PDB entry 5VS4 | X-ray diffraction, 1.87 A resolution | chains D and A of the 4 polymer chains in the assembly

[Chain D]
Molecule: 5-nt DNA strand
Sequence (5 nucleotides; numbered 1 to 5; the number before each row is that of its first residue):
     1 GTCGG
Bound ions: Mg2+: DC3 (shared with Lys60(A), Leu62(A), Val65(A) of chain A)

[Chain A]
Protein: DNA polymerase beta
From: Homo sapiens
Notes: EC 2.7.7.7, 4.2.99.-
UniProt: P06746 (DPOLB_HUMAN); residues 1-335 here = UniProt positions 1-335
Sequence (341 residues; row label = number of the first residue in the row):
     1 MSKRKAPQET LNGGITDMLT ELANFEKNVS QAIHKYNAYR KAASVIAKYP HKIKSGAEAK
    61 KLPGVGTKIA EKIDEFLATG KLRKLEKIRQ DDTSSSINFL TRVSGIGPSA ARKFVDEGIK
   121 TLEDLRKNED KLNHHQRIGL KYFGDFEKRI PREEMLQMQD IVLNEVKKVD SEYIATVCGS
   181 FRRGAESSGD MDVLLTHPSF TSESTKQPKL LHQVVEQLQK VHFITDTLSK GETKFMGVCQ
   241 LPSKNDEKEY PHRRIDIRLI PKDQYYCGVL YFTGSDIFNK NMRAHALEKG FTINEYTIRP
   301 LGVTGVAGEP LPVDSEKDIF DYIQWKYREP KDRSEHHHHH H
Not modelled in the structure: 1-8, 336-341
Sequence notes: expression tag (336-341)
Bound ions: Mg2+ site 1: Lys60, Leu62, Val65 (shared with DC3(D) of chain D); Mg2+ site 2: Thr101, Val103, Ile106 (shared with 1 residue of chain P); Mg2+ site 3: Asp190, Asp192, Asp256 (shared with 2 residues of chain P); Mg2+ site 4: Asp190, Asp192 (together with pyrophosphate) (shared with 1 residue of chain P); Mg2+ site 5 near Glu249 (its only coordinating residue here)
Ligand contacts: pyrophosphate (PPV): Arg149, Gly179, Ser180, Arg183, Ser187, Ser188, Gly189, Asp190, Asp192, Ser275
Curated features (UniProtKB/Swiss-Prot):
  - region: Arg183 to Asp192 (DNA-binding)
  - active site: Lys72 (Nucleophile)
  - binding site (K(+)): Lys60, Leu62, Val65, Thr101, Val103, Ile106
  - binding site (Na(+)): Lys60, Leu62, Val65, Thr101, Val103, Ile106
  - binding site (dATP): Arg149, Ser180, Arg183, Gly189, Asp190
  - binding site (dCTP): Arg149, Ser180, Arg183, Gly189, Asp190
  - binding site (dGTP): Arg149, Ser180, Arg183, Gly189, Asp190, Asp192
  - binding site (dTTP): Arg149, Ser180, Arg183, Gly189, Asp190
  - binding site (Mg(2+)): Asp190, Asp192, Asp256
  - modified residue: Lys72 (N6-acetyllysine), Arg83 (Omega-N-methylarginine), Arg152 (Omega-N-methylarginine)
  - cross-link (Glycyl lysine isopeptide (Lys-Gly)): Lys41 (interchain with G-Cter in ubiquitin), Lys61 (interchain with G-Cter in ubiquitin), Lys81 (interchain with G-Cter in ubiquitin)
  - natural variant: Leu22 (L22P: Found in a gastric cancer sample; uncertain significance), Tyr39 (Y39C: Found in a gastric cancer sample; uncertain significance), Gly118 (G118V: Decreased DNA-directed DNA polymerase activity), Arg137 (R137Q: Decreased function in base-excision repair), Arg149 (R149I: Decreased DNA-directed DNA polymerase activity), Asp160 (D160N: Found in a gastric cancer sample; uncertain significance), Cys239 (C239R: Found in a gastric cancer sample; uncertain significance), Lys289 (K289M: Found in a colon cancer sample; uncertain significance), Asn294 (N294D: Found in a gastric cancer sample; uncertain significance), Glu295 (E295K: Found in a gastric cancer sample; uncertain significance)
  - mutagenesis: Phe25 (F25W: No effect on 5'-dRP lyase activity. Decreased ssDNA binding), His34 (H34G: Decreased 5'-dRP lyase activity. Decreased ssDNA binding), Lys35 (K35A: Decreased 5'-dRP lyase activity. Decreased ssDNA binding. Loss of 5'-dRP lyase activity; when associated with A-68 and A-72. Decreased ssDNA binding; when associated with A-68 and A-72 ...), Tyr39 (Y39F: No effect on 5'-dRP lyase activity; Y39Q: Abolishes DNA polymerase and 5'-dRP lyase activity), Lys41 (K41R: Abolishes ubiquitination; when associated with R-61 and R-81), Lys60 (K60A: Decreased 5'-dRP lyase activity. Decreased ssDNA binding), Lys61 (K61R: Abolishes ubiquitination; when associated with R-41 and R-81), Lys68 (K68A: No effect on 5'-dRP lyase activity. Decreased ssDNA binding. Loss of 5'-dRP lyase activity; when associated with A-35 and A-72. Decreased ssDNA binding; when associated with A-35 and A-72 ...), Glu71 (E71Q: No effect on 5'-dRP lyase activity. No effect on structure shown by circular dichroism. No effect on ssDNA binding), Lys72 (K72A: Severely reduced 5'-dRP lyase activity. Does not affect ssDNA binding. Loss of 5'-dRP lyase activity; when associated with A-35 and A-68. Decreased ssDNA binding ...), Glu75 (E75A: Slightly decreased 5'-dRP lyase activity. Decreased ssDNA binding. No effect on structure shown by circular dichroism), Lys81 (K81R: Abolishes ubiquitination; when associated with R-41 and R-61), 5 further mutagenesis entries in UniProt

[How chain D and chain A interact]
Pairs across the interface (18):
  DG1(D) with His34(A), base contact; Lys35(A), salt bridge to the phosphate; Ala38(A), base contact; Tyr39(A), sugar contact; Lys68(A), salt bridge to the phosphate; Ile69(A), phosphate contact
  DT2(D) with Gly64(A), sugar contact; Val65(A), phosphate contact; Gly66(A), hydrogen bond to the phosphate; Thr67(A), phosphate contact; Lys68(A), hydrogen bond to the phosphate; Ile69(A), hydrogen bond to the phosphate
  DC3(D) with Leu62(A), phosphate contact; Pro63(A), phosphate contact; Gly64(A), hydrogen bond to the phosphate; Val65(A), phosphate contact; Gly66(A), phosphate contact
  DG4(D) with Glu288(A), sugar contact
Also at the interface, not in a pair above, chain A (15 interface residues in all): Glu26, Lys72

[Summary]
4 residues of chain D and 15 residues of chain A are in contact; the contacts include 4 hydrogen bonds and 2
salt bridges. Among the polar pairs are DT2(D)-Gly66(A), DT2(D)-Lys68(A) and DT2(D)-Ile69(A). Bound to chain
A: pyrophosphate.
Here chain D is a 5-nt DNA strand and chain A is DNA polymerase beta (Homo sapiens). Entry 5VS4 (Human DNA
polymerase beta 8-oxoG:dA extension with dTTP after 120 s) was determined by X-ray diffraction (same
publication as 5VRW, 5VRX, 5VRY, 5VRZ, 5VS0, 5VS1, 5VS2 and 5VS3).
